Entry 5O3K (X-ray diffraction, 2.10 A resolution); this record covers chains B and C of the 3 polymer chains in the assembly.

Chain B (and C):
Molecule: Two-domain laccase
Organism: Streptomyces griseoflavus
Notes: EC 1.10.3.2; chain C of this document is another copy of the same molecule, construct and numbering; everything in this record applies to it too
UniProt: A0A0M4FJ81 (A0A0M4FJ81_9ACTN); residues 1-322 here = UniProt positions 1-322
Chain sequence (322 residues; each row starts with the number of its first residue):
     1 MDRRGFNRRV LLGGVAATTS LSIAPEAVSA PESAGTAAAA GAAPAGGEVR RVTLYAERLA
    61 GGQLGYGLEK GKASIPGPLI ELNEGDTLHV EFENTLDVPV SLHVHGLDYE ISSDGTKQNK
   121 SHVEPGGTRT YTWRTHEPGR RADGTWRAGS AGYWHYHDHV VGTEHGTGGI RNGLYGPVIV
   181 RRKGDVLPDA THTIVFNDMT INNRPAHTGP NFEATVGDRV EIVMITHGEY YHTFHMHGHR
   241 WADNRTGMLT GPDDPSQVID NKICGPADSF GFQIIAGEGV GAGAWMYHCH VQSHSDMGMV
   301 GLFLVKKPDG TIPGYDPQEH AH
Unresolved in the structure: 1-39, 318-322 (chain C: 1-40, 318-322)
Sequence notes: engineered mutation Leu-54 (Met in A0A0M4FJ81), Leu-64 (Met in A0A0M4FJ81), Leu-96 (Met in A0A0M4FJ81)
Metal / ion sites: Cu ion site 1: His-105, His-157 (shared with His-290(C) of chain C); Cu ion site 2: His-159 (shared with His-237(C), His-288(C) of chain C); Cu ion site 3: His-232, Cys-289, His-294; Cu ion site 4: His-237, His-288 (shared with 1 residue of chain A); Cu ion site 5: His-290 (shared with 2 residues of chain A)

How chain B and chain C interact:
Residue-residue contacts (85; chain B residue first):
  His-103(B) / His-237(C)
  His-105(B) / His-235(C)
  His-105(B) / Asp-260(C)  salt bridge
  His-105(B) / Asn-261(C)
  His-105(B) / His-290(C)
  Gly-106(B) / Arg-240(C)  hydrogen bond (backbone-side chain)
  Gly-106(B) / Asp-260(C)  hydrogen bond (backbone-side chain)
  Leu-107(B) / Arg-240(C)
  Asp-108(B) / Arg-240(C)  salt bridge
  Asp-108(B) / Gly-279(C)
  Tyr-109(B) / His-237(C)
  Tyr-109(B) / Gly-238(C)
  Tyr-109(B) / Val-280(C)
  Tyr-109(B) / Trp-285(C)
  Glu-110(B) / Val-280(C)
  Glu-110(B) / Trp-285(C)
  Ile-111(B) / Ala-282(C)
  Ile-111(B) / Gly-283(C)
  Ile-111(B) / Ala-284(C)
  Ile-111(B) / Trp-285(C)  hydrophobic
  Asp-114(B) / His-237(C)  salt bridge
  Asp-114(B) / Trp-285(C)
  Thr-116(B) / His-237(C)
  Thr-116(B) / Met-286(C)
  Gln-118(B) / Ala-284(C)
  Gln-118(B) / Met-286(C)
  Gln-118(B) / Leu-302(C)
  Asn-119(B) / Ala-284(C)
  Arg-134(B) / Gly-279(C)  hydrogen bond (side chain-backbone)
  Arg-134(B) / Val-280(C)
  Arg-141(B) / Arg-219(C)
  Arg-141(B) / Ile-275(C)
  Arg-141(B) / Glu-278(C)  salt bridge
  Asp-143(B) / Arg-219(C)  salt bridge
  Asp-143(B) / Ile-275(C)
  Thr-145(B) / Val-186(C)
  Thr-145(B) / Arg-219(C)  hydrogen bond
  Trp-146(B) / Leu-249(C)
  Trp-146(B) / Gly-251(C)
  Trp-146(B) / Pro-252(C)  hydrophobic
  Arg-147(B) / Glu-278(C)  salt bridge
  Arg-147(B) / Gly-279(C)
  Ala-148(B) / Leu-249(C)  hydrophobic
  Ala-148(B) / Val-258(C)  hydrophobic
  Trp-154(B) / Val-258(C)
  Trp-154(B) / Ile-259(C)  hydrophobic
  Trp-154(B) / Asp-260(C)
  His-157(B) / His-290(C)  hydrogen bond
  His-159(B) / His-237(C)  hydrogen bond
  His-159(B) / His-288(C)
  Thr-163(B) / Asp-296(C)  hydrogen bond
  His-165(B) / His-288(C)
  His-165(B) / Gln-292(C)  hydrogen bond (backbone-side chain)
  His-165(B) / Ser-295(C)
  His-165(B) / Asp-296(C)
  His-165(B) / Val-300(C)
  Thr-167(B) / Gln-292(C)  hydrogen bond
  Thr-167(B) / Asp-296(C)  hydrogen bond
  Ile-170(B) / Gln-292(C)
  Gly-228(B) / Val-291(C)
  Gly-228(B) / Gln-292(C)  hydrogen bond (backbone-backbone)
  Glu-229(B) / Tyr-231(C)  hydrogen bond (backbone-side chain)
  Glu-229(B) / Val-291(C)
  Glu-229(B) / Gln-292(C)
  Glu-229(B) / Ser-293(C)  hydrogen bond
  Tyr-230(B) / Tyr-231(C)  hydrogen bond (backbone-side chain)
  Tyr-231(B) / Tyr-231(C)  hydrogen bond (backbone-side chain)
  Asp-243(B) / Gln-257(C)
  Asn-244(B) / Pro-255(C)
  Asn-244(B) / Gln-257(C)
  Arg-245(B) / Gln-257(C)
  Asp-254(B) / Pro-255(C)
  Ile-263(B) / Ile-263(C)  hydrophobic
  Cys-264(B) / Ile-263(C)
  Gly-265(B) / Thr-233(C)
  Gly-265(B) / Ile-263(C)
  Pro-266(B) / Tyr-231(C)
  Pro-266(B) / Thr-233(C)  hydrogen bond (backbone-side chain)
  Pro-266(B) / Asn-261(C)  hydrogen bond (backbone-side chain)
  Pro-266(B) / His-290(C)
  Pro-266(B) / Val-291(C)  hydrophobic
  Ala-267(B) / Asn-261(C)  hydrogen bond (backbone-side chain)
  Ala-267(B) / His-290(C)
  Asp-268(B) / Asn-261(C)  hydrogen bond
  Asp-268(B) / Ile-263(C)
Other interface residues (no listed pair), chain B (46 interface residues in all): His-136, Arg-140, Gly-166, His-227, Pro-255, Ser-256
Other interface residues (no listed pair), chain C (39 interface residues in all): Thr-250, Lys-262, His-294

In short:
The interface between chain B and chain C involves 46 residues on one side and 39 on the other; the contacts
include 19 hydrogen bonds and 6 salt bridges. Polar contacts include His-105(B)/Asp-260(C),
Asp-108(B)/Arg-240(C) and Asp-114(B)/His-237(C). His-237(B) and His-288(B) coordinate Cu ion site 4.
Chain B and chain C are both Two-domain laccase (Streptomyces griseoflavus); the structure, Crystal Structure
of mutant M54L/M64L/M96L of Two-Domain Laccase from Streptomyces griseoflavus with 1 mM copper sulfate ...,
was determined by X-ray diffraction (same publication as 5O4I and 5O4Q).
